9JLF - chains b and C of the 8 polymer chains in the assembly; structure by electron microscopy, 3.30 A resolution.

# Chain b
Protein: Adaptor protein
Organism: Escherichia phage FCWL1
UniProt: A0AAX4MUE8 (A0AAX4MUE8_9CAUD); residue numbers follow UniProt; this construct covers 1-140
Chain sequence (140 residues; row label = number of the first residue in the row):
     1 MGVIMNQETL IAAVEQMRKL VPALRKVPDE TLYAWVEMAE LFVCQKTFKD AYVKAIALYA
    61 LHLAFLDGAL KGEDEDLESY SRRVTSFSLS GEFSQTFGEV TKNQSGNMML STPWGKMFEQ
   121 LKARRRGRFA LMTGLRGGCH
Not modelled in the structure: 1-3, 137-140

# Chain C
Protein: Connector protein
Organism: Escherichia phage FCWL1
UniProt: A0AAX4MUS4 (A0AAX4MUS4_9CAUD); numbering as in UniProt (aligned over 1-123)
Chain sequence (123 residues; each row starts with the number of its first residue):
     1 MNYSQIERMA RKGVAFFTDP SRPMNLIKQG EYGYDENGFE IPPMEQVIPI SGATRRPNAR
    61 EIDGETIRAS DILGIFNNDH EINEGDYIEI DGIRHVVVDA RPVQASLEPV AYRPVLRRVS
   121 VGG
Not modelled in the structure: 122-123

# Interface between chain b and chain C
Residue-residue contacts (9; chain b residue first):
  Phe87(b) - Met1(C)  hydrophobic
  Leu89(b) - Ala105(C)  hydrophobic
  Gly91(b) - Arg113(C)
  Glu92(b) - Val103(C)
  Glu92(b) - Gln104(C)  hydrogen bond (side chain-backbone)
  Glu92(b) - Arg113(C)  salt bridge
  Phe93(b) - Met1(C)  hydrophobic
  Gln95(b) - Gln5(C)  hydrogen bond
  Gln95(b) - Ile6(C)
Interface residues without a listed pair, chain C (9 interface residues in all): Met9, Pro102

# In short
6 residues of chain b and 9 residues of chain C are in contact; the contacts include 2 hydrogen bonds and 1
salt bridge. Polar pairs include Glu92(b)-Arg113(C), Glu92(b)-Gln104(C) and Gln95(b)-Gln5(C).
Chain b is Adaptor protein and chain C is Connector protein, both from Escherichia phage FCWL1; the structure,
Cryo-EM Structure of Bacteriophage FCWL1 head-to-tail interface, was determined by electron microscopy (same
publication as 9KMG and 9KMH).
